7NYH - chains J and N of the 7 polymer chains in the assembly; structure by electron microscopy, 3.60 A resolution.

== Chain J ==
Name: NADH-quinone oxidoreductase subunit J
From: Escherichia coli B
Notes: EC 7.1.1.-
UniProtKB: P0AFE0 (NUOJ_ECOLI); residues 1-184 here = UniProt positions 1-184
Sequence (184 residues; each row starts with the number of its first residue):
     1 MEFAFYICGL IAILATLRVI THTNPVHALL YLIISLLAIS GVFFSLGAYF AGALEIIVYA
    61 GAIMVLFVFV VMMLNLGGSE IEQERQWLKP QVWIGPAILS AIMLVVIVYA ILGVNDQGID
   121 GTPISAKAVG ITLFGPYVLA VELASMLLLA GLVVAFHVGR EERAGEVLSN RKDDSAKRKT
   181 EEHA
Unresolved in the structure: 165-184
From the paper describing this entry:
  - catalytic residues: Glu55 (proposed by the authors, not directly observed)

== Chain N ==
Name: NADH-quinone oxidoreductase subunit N
From: Escherichia coli B
Notes: EC 7.1.1.-
UniProtKB: P0AFF0 (NUON_ECOLI); residues 1-485 here = UniProt positions 1-485
Sequence (485 residues; numbered 1 to 485; the number before each row is that of its first residue):
     1 MTITPQNLIA LLPLLIVGLT VVVVMLSIAW RRNHFLNATL SVIGLNAALV SLWFVGQAGA
    61 MDVTPLMRVD GFAMLYTGLV LLASLATCTF AYPWLEGYND NKDEFYLLVL IAALGGILLA
   121 NANHLASLFL GIELISLPLF GLVGYAFRQK RSLEASIKYT ILSAAASSFL LFGMALVYAQ
   181 SGDLSFVALG KNLGDGMLNE PLLLAGFGLM IVGLGFKLSL VPFHLWTPDV YQGAPAPVST
   241 FLATASKIAI FGVVMRLFLY APVGDSEAIR VVLAIIAFAS IIFGNLMALS QTNIKRLLGY
   301 SSISHLGYLL VALIALQTGE MSMEAVGVYL AGYLFSSLGA FGVVSLMSSP YRGPDADSLF
   361 SYRGLFWHRP ILAAVMTVMM LSLAGIPMTL GFIGKFYVLA VGVQAHLWWL VGAVVVGSAI
   421 GLYYYLRVAV SLYLHAPEQP GRDAPSNWQY SAGGIVVLIS ALLVLVLGVW PQPLISIVRL
   481 AMPLM
Unresolved in the structure: 192-198, 438-446, 484-485
Curated features (UniProtKB/Swiss-Prot):
  - mutagenesis: Met1 (M1H: Shows 20% of the wild-type rate of deamino-NADH oxidase), Lys158 (K158C: Shows 50% of the wild-type rate of deamino-NADH oxidase. Inhibited by 30-50% upon addition of 0.25 mM of decylubiquinone), Lys217 (K217C: Loss of activity; K217R: Shows 40% of the wild-type rate of deamino-NADH oxidase), His224 (H224K: Shows 40% of the wild-type rate of deamino-NADH oxidase. Inhibited by 20-30% upon addition of 0.25 mM of decylubiquinone), Lys247 (K247C: Shows 7% of the wild-type rate of deamino-NADH oxidase), Gly391 (G391S: Shows 90% of the wild-type rate of deamino-NADH oxidase), Lys395 (K395C: Shows 5% of the wild-type rate of deamino-NADH oxidase; K395R: Shows 30% of the wild-type rate of deamino-NADH oxidase)
From the paper describing this entry:
  - catalytic residues: Glu133 (proposed by the authors, not directly observed)

== Chain J / chain N interface ==
Pairs across the interface (35):
  Ile107(J) - Leu176(N)  hydrophobic
  Ile111(J) - Leu202(N)  hydrophobic
  Val114(J) - Glu200(N)
  Pro136(J) - Thr64(N)
  Pro136(J) - Leu66(N)
  Tyr137(J) - Leu66(N)  hydrophobic
  Val138(J) - Thr64(N)
  Leu139(J) - Leu11(N)  hydrophobic
  Leu139(J) - Thr64(N)
  Leu139(J) - Met67(N)  hydrophobic
  Ala140(J) - Leu66(N)  hydrophobic
  Ala140(J) - Leu130(N)  hydrophobic
  Leu143(J) - Leu14(N)  hydrophobic
  Leu143(J) - Leu118(N)  hydrophobic
  Leu143(J) - Leu134(N)
  Ala144(J) - Leu130(N)
  Met146(J) - Val21(N)  hydrophobic
  Met146(J) - Ile111(N)  hydrophobic
  Leu147(J) - Glu133(N)
  Leu147(J) - Leu134(N)
  Leu147(J) - Leu137(N)  hydrophobic
  Leu149(J) - Met25(N)  hydrophobic
  Ala150(J) - Ile111(N)  hydrophobic
  Val153(J) - Met25(N)  hydrophobic
  Val153(J) - Leu107(N)  hydrophobic
  Val154(J) - Leu108(N)  hydrophobic
  Val154(J) - Leu137(N)
  Val154(J) - Gly141(N)
  Phe156(J) - Glu104(N)
  His157(J) - Asn101(N)  hydrogen bond
  His157(J) - Glu104(N)  salt bridge
  His157(J) - Tyr145(N)
  His157(J) - Phe147(N)
  Val158(J) - Phe147(N)  hydrophobic
  Arg160(J) - Phe147(N)
Also at the interface, not in a pair above, chain J (22 interface residues in all): Ala110, Gly151
Also at the interface, not in a pair above, chain N (33 interface residues in all): Val63, Pro65, Tyr98, Asp100, Leu114, His124, Gly144, Ala146, Pro201, Ala205

== Overview ==
22 residues of chain J face 33 of chain N across their interface; the contacts include 1 hydrogen bond and 1
salt bridge. Polar pairs include His157(J)-Glu104(N) and His157(J)-Asn101(N). From UniProt: 7 mutagenesis
sites on chain N. From the paper: catalytic residues Glu55(J) and Glu133(N).
Here chain J is NADH-quinone oxidoreductase subunit J and chain N is NADH-quinone oxidoreductase subunit N,
both from Escherichia coli B. Entry 7NYH (Respiratory complex I from Escherichia coli - focused refinement of
membrane arm) was determined by electron microscopy.
